8GTC - chains O and Q of the 27 polymer chains in the assembly; structure by electron microscopy, 4.50 A resolution (low resolution: residue-level contacts below are approximate; hydrogen-bond / salt-bridge calls are withheld).

Chain O:
Molecule: Megatron protein
From: Dinoroseobacter phage vB_DshS-R4C
UniProt: A0A4Y6E933 (A0A4Y6E933_9CAUD); numbering as in UniProt (aligned over 1-1447)
Amino-acid sequence (1447 residues; numbered 1 to 1447; the number before each row is that of its first residue):
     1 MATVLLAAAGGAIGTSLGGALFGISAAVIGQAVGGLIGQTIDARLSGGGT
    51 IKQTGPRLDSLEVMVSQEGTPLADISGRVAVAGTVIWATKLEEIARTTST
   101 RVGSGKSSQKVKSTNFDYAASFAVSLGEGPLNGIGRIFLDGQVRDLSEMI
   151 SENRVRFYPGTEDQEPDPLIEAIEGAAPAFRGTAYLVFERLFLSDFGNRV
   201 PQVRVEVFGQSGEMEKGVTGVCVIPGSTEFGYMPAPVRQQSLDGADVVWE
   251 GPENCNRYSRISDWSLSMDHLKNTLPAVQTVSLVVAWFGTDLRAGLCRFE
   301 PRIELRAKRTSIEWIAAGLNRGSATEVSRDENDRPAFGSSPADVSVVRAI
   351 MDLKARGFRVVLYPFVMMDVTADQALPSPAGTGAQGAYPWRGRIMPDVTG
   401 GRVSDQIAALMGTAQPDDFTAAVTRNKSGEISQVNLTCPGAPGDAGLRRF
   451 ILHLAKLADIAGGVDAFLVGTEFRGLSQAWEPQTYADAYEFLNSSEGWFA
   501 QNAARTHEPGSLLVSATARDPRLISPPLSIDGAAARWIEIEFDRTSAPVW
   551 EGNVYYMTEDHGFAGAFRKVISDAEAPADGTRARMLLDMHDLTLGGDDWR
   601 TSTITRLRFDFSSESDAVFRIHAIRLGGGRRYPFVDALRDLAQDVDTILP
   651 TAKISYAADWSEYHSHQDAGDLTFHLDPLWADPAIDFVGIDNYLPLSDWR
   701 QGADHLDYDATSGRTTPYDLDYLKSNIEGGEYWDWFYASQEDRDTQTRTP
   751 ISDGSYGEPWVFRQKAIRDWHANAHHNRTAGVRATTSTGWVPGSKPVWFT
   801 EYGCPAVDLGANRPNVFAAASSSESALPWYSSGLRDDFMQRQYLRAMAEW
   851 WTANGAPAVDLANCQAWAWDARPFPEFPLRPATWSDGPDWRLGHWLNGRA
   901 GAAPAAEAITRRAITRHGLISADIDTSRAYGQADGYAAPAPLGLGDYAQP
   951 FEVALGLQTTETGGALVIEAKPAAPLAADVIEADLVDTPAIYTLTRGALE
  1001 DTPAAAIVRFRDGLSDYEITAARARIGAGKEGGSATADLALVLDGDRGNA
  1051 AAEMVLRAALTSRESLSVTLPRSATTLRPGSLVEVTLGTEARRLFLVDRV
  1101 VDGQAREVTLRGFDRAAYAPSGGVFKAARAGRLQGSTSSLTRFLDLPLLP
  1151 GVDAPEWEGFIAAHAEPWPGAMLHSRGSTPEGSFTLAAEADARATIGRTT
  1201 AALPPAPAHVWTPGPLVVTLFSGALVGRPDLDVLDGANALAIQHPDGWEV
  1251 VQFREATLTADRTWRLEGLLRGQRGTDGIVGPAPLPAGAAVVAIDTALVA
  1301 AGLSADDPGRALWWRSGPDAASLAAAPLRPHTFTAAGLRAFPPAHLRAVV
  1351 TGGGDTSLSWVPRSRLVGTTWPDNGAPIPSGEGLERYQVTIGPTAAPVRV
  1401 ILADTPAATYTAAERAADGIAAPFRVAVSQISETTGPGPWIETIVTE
Not modelled in the structure: 1, 26-42, 1439-1447

Chain Q:
Molecule: Hub protein
From: Dinoroseobacter phage vB_DshS-R4C
UniProt: A0A4Y6E762 (A0A4Y6E762_9CAUD); residue numbers follow UniProt; this construct covers 1-291
Amino-acid sequence (291 residues; row label = number of the first residue in the row):
     1 MTDYTDHLATGCTTLARCYILTRRDGVVMGFTDHDRDIDLDGTRCAAGAA
    51 LDASTAARSLGITPDDMDAGGALSADAITEADLRAGRYDGAQVEVWEVNW
   101 TDPAVRGRLGVYTIGQVERGPLAFRAELRTRPALWNRPEGRIHTALCDVD
   151 RLGDHRCKLALGPWQSAATVIEADGADLIVSGLDETASNIFDRGVLDWTG
   201 GANAGTGSDIRVARPVAGGVRVSLWSAPPFPITAGDTANATVGCDRTADT
   251 CRNRFDNLANFRGFPLMPGESFISEYARPGDPDQSGGSRYD
Not modelled in the structure: 268-291

Chain O / chain Q interface:
Residue-residue contacts (13):
  A2(O) with D52(Q); A53(Q); S54(Q)
  T3(O) with D52(Q); A53(Q); S54(Q)
  V4(O) with S54(Q); T55(Q); A56(Q); D68(Q)
  L5(O) with T55(Q); D68(Q)
  L6(O) with T55(Q)
Also at the interface, not in a pair above, chain Q (10 interface residues in all): L51, A57, M67, A69

Summary:
5 residues of chain O face 10 of chain Q across their interface.
Chain O is Megatron protein and chain Q is Hub protein, both from Dinoroseobacter phage vB_DshS-R4C; the
structure, Cryo-EM model of the marine siphophage vB_DshS-R4C baseplate-tail complex, was determined by
electron microscopy together with 8GTB, 8GTD and 8GTF from the same study.
